PDB entry 6SES | X-ray diffraction, 2.00 A resolution | chains D and E of the 6 polymer chains in the assembly

# Chain D
Name: Tubulin beta-2B chain
Source organism: Bos taurus
Reference sequence: Q6B856 (TBB2B_BOVIN); the author numbering skips numbers that UniProt does not, so the offset changes along the chain: 1-42 = UniProt 1-42; 45-360 = UniProt 43-358; 369-455 = UniProt 359-445
Amino-acid sequence (445 residues; each row starts with the number of its first residue; note: 10 numbers in that range are skipped by the numbering (no residue carries them; nothing is unmodelled there)):
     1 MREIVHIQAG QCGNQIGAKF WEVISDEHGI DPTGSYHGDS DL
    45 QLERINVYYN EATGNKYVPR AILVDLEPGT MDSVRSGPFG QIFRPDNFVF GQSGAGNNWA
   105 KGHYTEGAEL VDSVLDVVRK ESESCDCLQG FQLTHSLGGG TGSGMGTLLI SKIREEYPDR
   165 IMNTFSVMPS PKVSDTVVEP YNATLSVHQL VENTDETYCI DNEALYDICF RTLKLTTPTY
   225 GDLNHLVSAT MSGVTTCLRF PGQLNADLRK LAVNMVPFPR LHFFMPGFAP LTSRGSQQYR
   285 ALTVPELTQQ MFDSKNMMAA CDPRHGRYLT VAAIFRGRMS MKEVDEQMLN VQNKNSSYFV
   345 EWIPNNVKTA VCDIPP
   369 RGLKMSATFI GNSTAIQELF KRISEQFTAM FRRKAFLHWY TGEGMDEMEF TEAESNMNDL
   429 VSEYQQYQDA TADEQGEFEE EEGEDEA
Disordered / not traced: 279-285, 442-455
Bound ions: Mg2+: Gln11 (together with GDP)
Residues lining bound ligands:
  - GDP (guanosine-5'-diphosphate): Gly10, Gln11, Cys12, Gln15, Ile16, Ala99, Asn101, Ser140, Gly142, Gly143, Gly144, Thr145, Gly146, Ser147, Val171, Pro173, Val177, Ser178, Glu183, Asn206, Leu209, Tyr224, Leu227, Asn228
  - L95 ([(3Z,5S,6S,7S,8R,9S,11Z,13S,14S,15S,16Z,18S)-5,7,9,11,13,15-hexamethyl-19-[(2S,3R)-3-methyl-6-oxidanylidene-oxan-2-yl]-8,14,18-tris(oxidanyl)nonadeca-3,11,16-trien-6-yl] carbamate): Cys213, Leu217, Leu219, Asp226, His229, Leu230, Ala233, Pro274, Leu275, Thr276, Ser277, Arg278, Arg369, Gly370, Leu371
Swiss-Prot annotation at these positions:
  - motif: Met1 to Ile4 (MREI motif)
  - binding site (GTP): Gln11, Glu71, Ser140, Gly144, Thr145, Gly146, Asn206, Asn228
  - binding site (Mg(2+)): Glu71
  - modified residue: Ser40 (Phosphoserine), Thr57 (Phosphothreonine), Lys60 (N6-acetyllysine), Ser174 (Phosphoserine), Thr287 (Phosphothreonine), Thr292 (Phosphothreonine), Arg320 (Omega-N-methylarginine), Glu448 (5-glutamyl polyglutamate)
  - cross-link (Glycyl lysine isopeptide (Lys-Gly)): Lys60 (interchain with G-Cter in ubiquitin), Lys326 (interchain with G-Cter in ubiquitin)
What the authors report for this chain:
  - binding site for L95: Arg278, Arg369

# Chain E
Name: Stathmin-4
Source organism: Rattus norvegicus
Reference sequence: P63043 (STMN4_RAT); residues 5-145 here correspond to UniProt positions 49-189 (UniProt number = residue number + 44)
Amino-acid sequence (143 residues; numbered 3 to 145; the number before each row is that of its first residue):
     3 MADMEVIELN KCTSGQSFEV ILKPPSFDGV PEFNASLPRR RDPSLEEIQK KLEAAEERRK
    63 YQEAELLKHL AEKREHEREV IQKAIEENNN FIKMAKEKLA QKMESNKENR EAHLAAMLER
   123 LQEKDKHAEE VRKNKELKEE ASR
Disordered / not traced: 3-5, 29-43, 144-145
Sequence notes: expression tag (3-4)
Swiss-Prot annotation at these positions:
  - modified residue: Ser46 (Phosphoserine)

# Chain D / chain E interface
Pairs across the interface (26; chain D residue first):
  Tyr108(D) - His129(E)  hydrogen bond
  Tyr108(D) - Ala130(E)  hydrophobic
  Tyr108(D) - Val133(E)  hydrophobic
  Tyr108(D) - Arg134(E)  hydrogen bond (backbone-side chain)
  Ala112(D) - Arg134(E)
  Ser155(D) - Leu123(E)
  Arg158(D) - Leu123(E)
  Glu159(D) - Leu120(E)
  Glu159(D) - Leu123(E)
  Glu159(D) - Asp127(E)
  Pro162(D) - Met119(E)
  Asp163(D) - Arg112(E)  salt bridge
  Gln193(D) - Lys126(E)  hydrogen bond
  Asn197(D) - Leu123(E)
  Asn197(D) - Lys126(E)
  Thr409(D) - Lys140(E)  hydrogen bond (backbone-side chain)
  Gly410(D) - Lys137(E)
  Gly410(D) - Lys140(E)  hydrogen bond (backbone-side chain)
  Glu411(D) - Val133(E)
  Glu411(D) - Lys137(E)  salt bridge
  Gly412(D) - Val133(E)
  Gly412(D) - Asn136(E)
  Gly412(D) - Lys137(E)
  Gly412(D) - Lys140(E)
  Met413(D) - Val133(E)
  Glu417(D) - His129(E)  salt bridge
Other interface residues (no listed pair), chain D (17 interface residues in all): Thr109, Lys156
Other interface residues (no listed pair), chain E (14 interface residues in all): Leu116

# In short
17 residues of chain D and 14 residues of chain E are in contact; the contacts include 5 hydrogen bonds and 3
salt bridges. Polar pairs include Asp163(D)-Arg112(E), Glu411(D)-Lys137(E) and Glu417(D)-His129(E). Ligands of
chain D: GDP and compound L95. From the paper: a binding site for L95 at Arg278(D) and Arg369(D).
Here chain D is Tubulin beta-2B chain (Bos taurus) and chain E is Stathmin-4 (Rattus norvegicus). Entry 6SES
(Tubulin-B2 complex) was determined by X-ray diffraction.
